3MR3 - chains A and P of the 3 polymer chains in the assembly; structure by X-ray diffraction, 1.75 A resolution.

== Chain A ==
Protein: DNA polymerase eta
Organism: Homo sapiens
Notes: EC 2.7.7.7; fragment: catalytic core (residues 1-432)
UniProt: Q9Y253 (POLH_HUMAN); residues 1-432 here = UniProt positions 1-432
Chain sequence (435 residues; row label = number of the first residue in the row; numbers below 1 keep their minus sign (Gly-2 is residue -2)):
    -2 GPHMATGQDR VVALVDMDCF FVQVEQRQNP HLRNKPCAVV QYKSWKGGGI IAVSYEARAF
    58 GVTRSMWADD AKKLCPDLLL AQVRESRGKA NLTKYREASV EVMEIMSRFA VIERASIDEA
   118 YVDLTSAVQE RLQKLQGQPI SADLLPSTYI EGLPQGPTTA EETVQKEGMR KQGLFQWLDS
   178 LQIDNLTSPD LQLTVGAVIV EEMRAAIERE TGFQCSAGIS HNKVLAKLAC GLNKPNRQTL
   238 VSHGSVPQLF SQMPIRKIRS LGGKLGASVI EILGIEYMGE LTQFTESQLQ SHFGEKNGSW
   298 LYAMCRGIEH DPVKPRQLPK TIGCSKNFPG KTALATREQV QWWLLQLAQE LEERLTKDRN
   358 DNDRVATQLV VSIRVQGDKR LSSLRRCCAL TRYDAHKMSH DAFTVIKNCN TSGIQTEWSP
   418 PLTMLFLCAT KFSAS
Unresolved in the structure: 133-134, 154-158
Sequence notes: expression tag (-2 to 0)
Curated features (UniProtKB/Swiss-Prot):
  - binding site (Mg(2+)): Asp13, Met14, Asp115, Glu116
  - binding site (Mn(2+)): Asp13, Met14, Asp115, Glu116
  - binding site (a 2'-deoxyribonucleoside 5'-triphosphate): Arg61
Ion coordination: Mg2+ site 1: Asp13, Met14, Asp115 (together with DZ4); Mg2+ site 2: Asp13, Asp115, Glu116 (together with DZ4) (shared with DT9(P) of chain P)
Residues lining bound ligands:
  - DZ4 (2'-deoxy-5'-O-[(R)-hydroxy{[(R)-hydroxy(phosphonooxy)phosphoryl]amino}phosphoryl]adenosine), molecule 1: Asp13, Met14, Asp15, Cys16, Phe17, Phe18, Ile48, Ala49, Tyr52, Arg55, Arg61, Ile114, Asp115, Glu116, Lys231
  - DZ4, molecule 2: Arg256, Ser257, Leu258, Leu262, Lys293, Asn294, Trp297
From the paper describing this entry:
  - binding site for the 11-nt DNA strand: Gln38, Ser62
  - binding site for DZ4: Arg61
  - mutagenesis - Q38A: decreased catalytic activity on CPD
  - mutagenesis - R61A: decreased catalytic activity
  - disease-associated variants - A117P, T122P: decreased catalytic activity (proposed by the authors, not directly observed)
  - disease-associated variants - F290S, G295R: decreased stability (proposed by the authors, not directly observed)

== Chain P ==
Molecule: 9-nt DNA strand
Notes: fragment: DNA primer
Sequence (9 nucleotides; each row starts with the number of its first residue):
     1 CAGCGTCAT
Ion coordination: Mg2+: DT9 (together with DZ4) (shared with Asp13(A), Asp115(A), Glu116(A) of chain A)

== Chain A / chain P interface ==
Residue-residue contacts - 31 pairs, chain A then chain P:
  Ser113(A) - DT9(P)  hydrogen bond to the phosphate
  Asp115(A) - DT9(P)  phosphate contact
  Glu116(A) - DT9(P)  phosphate contact
  Lys224(A) - DT9(P)  salt bridge to the phosphate
  Ile255(A) - DA8(P)  phosphate contact
  Arg256(A) - DA8(P)  phosphate contact
  Ser257(A) - DC7(P)  phosphate contact
  Ser257(A) - DA8(P)  hydrogen bond to the phosphate
  Leu258(A) - DA8(P)  hydrogen bond to the phosphate
  Gly259(A) - DA8(P)  hydrogen bond to the phosphate
  Gly260(A) - DC7(P)  phosphate contact
  Gly260(A) - DA8(P)  phosphate contact
  Lys261(A) - DT6(P)  salt bridge to the phosphate
  Lys261(A) - DC7(P)  hydrogen bond to the phosphate
  Leu262(A) - DC7(P)  hydrogen bond to the phosphate
  Thr364(A) - DC1(P)  base contact
  Gln365(A) - DC1(P)  sugar contact
  Gln365(A) - DA2(P)  hydrogen bond to the phosphate
  Arg377(A) - DG5(P)  salt bridge to the phosphate
  Leu378(A) - DC7(P)  base contact
  Leu381(A) - DC4(P)  phosphate contact
  Arg382(A) - DA2(P)  sugar contact
  Arg382(A) - DG3(P)  salt bridge to the phosphate
  Arg382(A) - DC4(P)  hydrogen bond to the phosphate
  Arg382(A) - DG5(P)  hydrogen bond to the base
  Arg383(A) - DG3(P)  salt bridge to the phosphate
  Cys384(A) - DC1(P)  sugar contact
  Cys384(A) - DG3(P)  phosphate contact
  Cys385(A) - DC1(P)  sugar contact
  Ala386(A) - DC1(P)  base contact
  Lys428(A) - DA2(P)  salt bridge to the phosphate
Interface residues without a listed pair, chain A (27 interface residues in all): Asp13, Arg61, Ser379, Ser380

== Summary ==
Chain A and chain P form an interface of 27 and 9 residues respectively, with 9 hydrogen bonds and 6 salt
bridges. Among the polar pairs are Arg382(A)-DG5(P), Ser113(A)-DT9(P) and Ser257(A)-DA8(P). The paper reports
a binding site for the 11-nt DNA strand at Gln38(A) and Ser62(A); R61A, A117P and T122P of chain A reduce
catalytic activity; 6 substitutions were tested in all.
Chain A is DNA polymerase eta (Homo sapiens) and chain P is a 9-nt DNA strand; the structure, Human DNA
polymerase eta - DNA ternary complex with the 3'T of a CPD in the ..., was determined by X-ray diffraction,
deposited together with 3SI8, 3MR2, 3MR5 and 3MR6.
